Entry 8WKY (X-ray diffraction, 2.90 A resolution); this record covers chains A and B.

[Chain A]
Name: Melanocortin receptor 4
From: Homo sapiens
UniProtKB: P32245 (MC4R_HUMAN); residues 16-320 carry their UniProt numbers (292 of 488 residues fall inside the UniProt entry; the rest is not from it)
Chain sequence (535 residues; numbered -11 to 2019; 1496 numbers in that range are skipped by the numbering (no residue carries them; nothing is unmodelled there); the number before each row is that of its first residue; numbers below 1 keep their minus sign (Met-11 is residue -11)):
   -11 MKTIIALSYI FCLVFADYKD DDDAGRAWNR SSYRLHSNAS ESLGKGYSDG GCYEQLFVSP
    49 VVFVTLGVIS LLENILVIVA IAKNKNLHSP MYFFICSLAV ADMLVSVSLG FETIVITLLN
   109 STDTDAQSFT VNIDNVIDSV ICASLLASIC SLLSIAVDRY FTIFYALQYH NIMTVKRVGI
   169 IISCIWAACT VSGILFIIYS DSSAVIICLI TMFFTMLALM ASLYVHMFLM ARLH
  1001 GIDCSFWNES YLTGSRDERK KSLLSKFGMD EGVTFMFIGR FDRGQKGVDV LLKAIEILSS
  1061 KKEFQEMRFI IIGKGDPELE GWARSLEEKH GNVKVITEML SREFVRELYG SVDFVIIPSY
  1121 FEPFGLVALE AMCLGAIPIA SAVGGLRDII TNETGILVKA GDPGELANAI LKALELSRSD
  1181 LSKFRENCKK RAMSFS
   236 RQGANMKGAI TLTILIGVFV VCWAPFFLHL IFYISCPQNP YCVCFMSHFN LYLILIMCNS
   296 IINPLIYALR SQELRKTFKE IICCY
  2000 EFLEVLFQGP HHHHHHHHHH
Disordered / not traced: -11 to 42, 112-113, 2009-2019
Sequence notes: initiating methionine (-11); expression tag (-10 to 15, 2000-2019); engineered mutation Val49 (Glu in P32245), Leu97 (Asn in P32245), Phe99 (Ser in P32245), Ala131 (Ser in P32245), Asn298 (Asp in P32245)
Modified / non-standard residues: Cys1004 (S-(2-amino-2-oxoethyl)-L-cysteine; YCM)
Disulfides: Cys271-Cys277
Ion coordination: Ca2+: Glu100, Asp122, Asp126 (shared with Asp3(B), 4J2_5(B) of chain B)

[Chain B]
Name: N-(2-aminoethyl)-5-(2-{[4-(morpholin-4-yl)pyridin-2-yl]amino}-1,3-thiazol-5-yl)pyridine-3-carboxamide
Chain sequence (10 residues; numbered 1 to 10; the number before each row is that of its first residue):
     1 XLDPXRWGKX
Modified / non-standard residues: ACE (acetyl group) at position 1, 4J2 ((2R)-2-amino-3-(naphthalen-2-yl)propanoic acid) at position 5, NH2 (amino group) at position 10; Leu2 (norleucine; NLE)
Ion coordination: Ca2+: Asp3, 4J2_5 (shared with Glu100(A), Asp122(A), Asp126(A) of chain A)

[Chain A / chain B interface]
Pairs across the interface - 33 pairs, chain A then chain B:
  Gln43(A) - Gly8(B)
  Glu100(A) - Leu2(B)
  Glu100(A) - Asp3(B)
  Glu100(A) - Pro4(B)
  Glu100(A) - 4J2_5(B)  hydrogen bond (side chain-backbone)
  Val103(A) - Leu2(B)
  Ile104(A) - Leu2(B)
  Ile104(A) - Asp3(B)
  Ile104(A) - Pro4(B)
  Asp122(A) - Leu2(B)
  Asp122(A) - Asp3(B)
  Asp122(A) - Arg6(B)  salt bridge
  Asn123(A) - Arg6(B)  hydrogen bond
  Asp126(A) - 4J2_5(B)
  Asp126(A) - Arg6(B)  salt bridge
  Ile129(A) - 4J2_5(B)
  Cys130(A) - 4J2_5(B)
  Leu133(A) - 4J2_5(B)
  Ile185(A) - Arg6(B)  hydrogen bond (backbone-side chain)
  Ser188(A) - Arg6(B)  hydrogen bond
  Ser188(A) - Trp7(B)  hydrogen bond (backbone-side chain)
  Ile194(A) - Trp7(B)
  Leu197(A) - Trp7(B)  hydrophobic
  Phe261(A) - 4J2_5(B)
  His264(A) - Trp7(B)  hydrogen bond (side chain-backbone)
  Leu265(A) - Trp7(B)  hydrophobic
  Tyr268(A) - Trp7(B)
  Tyr268(A) - NH2_10(B)
  Phe284(A) - Pro4(B)
  Phe284(A) - Arg6(B)
  Phe284(A) - Gly8(B)
  Leu288(A) - Pro4(B)  hydrophobic
  Leu288(A) - 4J2_5(B)
Also at the interface, not in a pair above, chain A (27 interface residues in all): Leu97, Thr118, Ile121, Val193, Trp258, Met281, Asn285
Also at the interface, not in a pair above, chain B (9 interface residues in all): ACE_1

[Summary]
27 residues of chain A and 9 residues of chain B are in contact, with 6 hydrogen bonds and 2 salt bridges.
Polar pairs include Asp122(A)-Arg6(B), Asp126(A)-Arg6(B) and Glu100(A)-4J2_5(B). Glu100(A), Asp122(A),
Asp126(A), Asp3(B) and 4J2_5(B) coordinate Ca2+.
Chain A is Melanocortin receptor 4 (Homo sapiens) and chain B is
N-(2-aminoethyl)-5-(2-{[4-(morpholin-4-yl)pyridin-2-yl]amino}-1,3-thiazol-5-yl)pyridine-3-carboxamide; the
structure, Crystal structure of the Melanocortin-4 Receptor (MC4R) in complex with S25, was determined by
X-ray diffraction (same publication as 8WKZ).
